7UW9 - chains C and D of the 31 polymer chains in the assembly; structure by electron microscopy, 4.20 A resolution (low resolution: residue-level contacts below are approximate; hydrogen-bond / salt-bridge calls are withheld).

== Chain C ==
Name: V-type proton ATPase catalytic subunit A
Source organism: Citrus limon
Notes: EC 7.1.2.2
Reference sequence: Q9SM09 (VATA_CITUN); residue numbers follow UniProt; this construct covers 1-623
Sequence (623 residues; numbered 1 to 623; the number before each row is that of its first residue):
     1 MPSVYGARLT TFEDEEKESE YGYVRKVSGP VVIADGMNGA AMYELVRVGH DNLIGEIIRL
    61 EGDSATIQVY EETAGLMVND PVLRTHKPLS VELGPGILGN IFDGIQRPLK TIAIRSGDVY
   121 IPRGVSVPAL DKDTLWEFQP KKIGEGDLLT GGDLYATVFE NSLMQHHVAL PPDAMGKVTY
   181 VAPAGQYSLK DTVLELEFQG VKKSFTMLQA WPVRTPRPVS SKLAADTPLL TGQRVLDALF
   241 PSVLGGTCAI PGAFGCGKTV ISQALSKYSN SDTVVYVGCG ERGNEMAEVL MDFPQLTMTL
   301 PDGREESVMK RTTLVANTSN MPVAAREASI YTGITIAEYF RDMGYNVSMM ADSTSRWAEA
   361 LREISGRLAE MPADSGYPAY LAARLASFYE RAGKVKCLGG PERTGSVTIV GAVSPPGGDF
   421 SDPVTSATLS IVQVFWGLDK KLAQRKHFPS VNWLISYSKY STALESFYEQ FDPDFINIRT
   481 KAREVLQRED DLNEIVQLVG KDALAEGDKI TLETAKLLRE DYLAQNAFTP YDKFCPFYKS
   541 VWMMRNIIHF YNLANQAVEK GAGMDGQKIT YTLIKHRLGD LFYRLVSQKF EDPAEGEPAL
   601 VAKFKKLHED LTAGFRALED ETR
Unresolved in the structure: 1-20
UniProt features mapped onto this chain:
  - binding site (ATP): G252 to T259

== Chain D ==
Name: V-type proton ATPase subunit B2
Source organism: Citrus limon
Reference sequence: A0A067FXK2 (A0A067FXK2_CITSI); residue numbers follow UniProt; this construct covers 1-488
Sequence (488 residues; numbered 1 to 488; the number before each row is that of its first residue):
     1 MGVAQNNVDM EEGTLEVAME YRTVTGVAGP LVILDKVKGP KYYEIVNIRL GDGTMRRGQV
    61 LEVDGEKAVV QVFEGTSGID NKFTTVQFTG EVLKTPVSLD MLGRIFNGSG KPIDNGPPIL
   121 PEAYLDISGS SINPSERTYP EEMIQTGIST IDVMNSIARG QKIPLFSAAG LPHNEIAAQI
   181 CRQAGLVKRL EKTDNLLEDG EEDNFAIVFA AMGVNMETAQ FFKRDFEENG SMERVTLFLN
   241 LANDPTIERI ITPRIALTTA EYLAYECGKH VLVILTDMSS YADALREVSA AREEVPGRRG
   301 YPGYMYTDLA QIYERAGRIE GRKGSITQIP ILTMPNDDIT HPTPDLTGYI TEGQIYIDRQ
   361 LQNRQIYPPI NVLPSLSRLM KSAIGEGMTR RDHSDVSNQL YANYAIGKDV QAMKAVVGEE
   421 ALSSEDLLYL EFLDKFERKF VAQGAYDSRN IFQSLDLAWT LLRIFPRELL HRIPGKTLDQ
   481 YYSRDAAN
Unresolved in the structure: 1-11, 190-199, 485-488

== Interface between chain C and chain D ==
Pairs across the interface - 72 pairs, chain C then chain D:
  R25(C) - V63(D)
  R25(C) - D64(D)
  R25(C) - G65(D)
  K26(C) - V63(D)
  K26(C) - D64(D)
  V27(C) - Y42(D)
  V27(C) - E62(D)
  V27(C) - V63(D)
  G29(C) - Y42(D)
  A74(C) - Y43(D)
  G75(C) - Y42(D)
  L76(C) - K41(D)
  L76(C) - Y42(D)
  M77(C) - P40(D)
  V78(C) - P40(D)
  V78(C) - V63(D)
  V78(C) - G65(D)
  L109(C) - P134(D)
  L109(C) - S135(D)
  K110(C) - S135(D)
  V119(C) - N133(D)
  V119(C) - I319(D)
  V119(C) - R322(D)
  Y120(C) - S130(D)
  Y120(C) - S131(D)
  Y120(C) - E261(D)
  Y120(C) - Y265(D)
  I121(C) - S130(D)
  I121(C) - S131(D)
  I121(C) - N133(D)
  A253(C) - Y349(D)
  F254(C) - D345(D)
  F254(C) - G348(D)
  F254(C) - Y349(D)
  G255(C) - G348(D)
  G255(C) - R378(D)
  G280(C) - Y306(D)
  R282(C) - Y349(D)
  R282(C) - I350(D)
  R282(C) - E352(D)
  R282(C) - R378(D)
  N284(C) - R137(D)
  N284(C) - Y139(D)
  N284(C) - P140(D)
  N284(C) - K162(D)
  N284(C) - E352(D)
  A287(C) - R137(D)
  E288(C) - Y139(D)
  L290(C) - P134(D)
  M291(C) - Y139(D)
  T318(C) - S131(D)
  T318(C) - P134(D)
  S319(C) - A310(D)
  S319(C) - E314(D)
  N320(C) - S131(D)
  N320(C) - A310(D)
  N320(C) - Q311(D)
  N320(C) - E314(D)
  V323(C) - T307(D)
  R362(C) - V295(D)
  R362(C) - G303(D)
  G366(C) - V295(D)
  R367(C) - Y42(D)
  G376(C) - V295(D)
  S414(C) - Y349(D)
  P415(C) - Y349(D)
  P416(C) - Y349(D)
  G417(C) - T340(D)
  Q444(C) - Y401(D)
  K446(C) - Y401(D)
  F590(C) - H471(D)
  F590(C) - R472(D)
Interface residues without a listed pair, chain C (48 interface residues in all): S28, T73, A113, G252, C256, G257, G283, M321, Y583
Interface residues without a listed pair, chain D (48 interface residues in all): I132, E136, T138, G160, G297, R315, A316, L373, L379, E468

== Overview ==
The chain C/chain D interface involves 48 residues from each chain. UniProt lists 8 ATP-binding residues on
chain C.
Chain C is V-type proton ATPase catalytic subunit A and chain D is V-type proton ATPase subunit B2, both from
Citrus limon; the structure, Citrus V-ATPase State 1, H in contact with subunit a, was determined by electron
microscopy together with 7UWA, 7UWB, 7UWC and 7UWD from the same study.
